Entry 4ZM2 (X-ray diffraction, 3.88 A resolution); this record covers chains A and G of the 4 polymer chains in the assembly.

[Chain A]
Molecule: Antitoxin phd
Source organism: Enterobacteria phage P1
Reference sequence: Q06253 (PHD_BPP1); residues 1-73 here = UniProt positions 1-73
Chain sequence (73 residues; each row starts with the number of its first residue):
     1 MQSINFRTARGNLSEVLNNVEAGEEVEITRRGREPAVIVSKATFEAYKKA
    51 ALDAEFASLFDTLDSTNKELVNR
Disordered / not traced: 53-73
Swiss-Prot annotation at these positions:
  - region: Ala50 to Arg73 (Sufficient for antitoxin activity, its presence prevents formation of a doc-EF-Tu complex)
  - mutagenesis: Phe44 (F44A: Significantly decreases repressor activity, binds DNA less well, inhibits doc normally), Tyr47 (Y47A: Decreases repressor activity, binds DNA less well, inhibits doc normally), Lys48 (K48M: Decreases repressor activity, binds DNA less well, inhibits doc normally)

[Chain G]
Molecule: 14-nt DNA strand
Sequence (14 nucleotides; numbered 1 to 14; the number before each row is that of its first residue):
     1 GCTTGTGTACACAT

[Interface between chain A and chain G]
Residue-residue contacts (4):
  Gly11(A) - DT8(G)  base contact
  Ser14(A) - DT6(G)  hydrogen bond to the phosphate
  Ser14(A) - DG7(G)  phosphate contact
  Arg31(A) - DT14(G)  base contact
Also at the interface, not in a pair above, chain A (4 interface residues in all): Arg10
Also at the interface, not in a pair above, chain G (6 interface residues in all): DA9, DC10

[Summary]
Chain A and chain G form an interface of 4 and 6 residues respectively, with 1 hydrogen bond. The
hydrogen-bonded pair is Ser14(A)-DT6(G). UniProt lists 3 mutagenesis sites on chain A.
Here chain A is Antitoxin phd (Enterobacteria phage P1) and chain G is a 14-nt DNA strand. Entry 4ZM2
(Antitoxin Phd from phage P1 in complex with its operator DNA inverted repeat in a monoclinic ...) was
determined by X-ray diffraction (same publication as 4ZLX and 4ZM0).
